7UTS - chains A and I of the 10 polymer chains in the assembly; structure by electron microscopy, 3.60 A resolution.

== Chain A (and I) ==
Molecule: Capsid protein VP1
From: Canis lupus familiaris
Notes: chain I of this document is another copy of the same molecule, construct and numbering; everything in this record applies to it too
UniProt: Q11213 (CAPSD_PAVCB); residues 37-584 here correspond to UniProt positions 180-727 (UniProt number = residue number + 143)
Chain sequence (548 residues; row label = number of the first residue in the row):
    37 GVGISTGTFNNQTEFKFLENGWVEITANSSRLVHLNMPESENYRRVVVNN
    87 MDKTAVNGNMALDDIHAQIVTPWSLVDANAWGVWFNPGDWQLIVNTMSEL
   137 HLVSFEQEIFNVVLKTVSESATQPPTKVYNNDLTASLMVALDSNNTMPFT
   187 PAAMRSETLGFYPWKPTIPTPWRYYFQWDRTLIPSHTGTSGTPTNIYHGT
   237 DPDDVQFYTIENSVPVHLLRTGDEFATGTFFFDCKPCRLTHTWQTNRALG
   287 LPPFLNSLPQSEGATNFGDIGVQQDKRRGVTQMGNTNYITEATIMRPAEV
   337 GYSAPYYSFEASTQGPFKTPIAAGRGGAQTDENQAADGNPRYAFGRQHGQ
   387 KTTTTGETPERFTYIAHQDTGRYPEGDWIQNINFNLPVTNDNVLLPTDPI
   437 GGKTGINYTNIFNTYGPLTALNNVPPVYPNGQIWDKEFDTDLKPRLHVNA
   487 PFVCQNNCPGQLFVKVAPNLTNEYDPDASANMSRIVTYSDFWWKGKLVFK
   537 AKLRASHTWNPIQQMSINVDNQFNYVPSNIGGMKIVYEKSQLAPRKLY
Disordered / not traced: 37-44, 156-161, 362-371 (chain I: 156-161, 358-375, 405-407, 457-460, 582-584)
Disulfides: C490-C494

== Chain A / chain I interface ==
Pairs across the interface (73):
  F51(A) - S542(I)
  F53(A) - G57(I)
  F53(A) - L539(I)  hydrophobic
  G57(A) - F53(I)
  N122(A) - W545(I)
  P123(A) - W545(I)
  G124(A) - S542(I)
  G124(A) - W545(I)  hydrogen bond (backbone-backbone)
  G124(A) - N546(I)
  D125(A) - S542(I)  hydrogen bond
  Q127(A) - P547(I)
  Q127(A) - I548(I)  hydrogen bond (side chain-backbone)
  Q127(A) - Q550(I)
  L128(A) - R540(I)
  N131(A) - Q550(I)
  T132(A) - T132(I)
  P199(A) - W545(I)
  W200(A) - W545(I)  hydrophobic
  Q296(A) - I566(I)
  S297(A) - N565(I)
  S297(A) - I566(I)
  E298(A) - K387(I)  salt bridge
  E298(A) - I566(I)
  G299(A) - N565(I)
  N302(A) - N565(I)  hydrogen bond (backbone-side chain)
  K387(A) - E298(I)  salt bridge
  T389(A) - E298(I)  hydrogen bond
  L539(A) - F53(I)  hydrophobic
  R540(A) - Q127(I)
  R540(A) - L128(I)
  S542(A) - T49(I)
  S542(A) - G124(I)
  S542(A) - D125(I)  hydrogen bond
  T544(A) - N122(I)
  T544(A) - G124(I)
  W545(A) - N122(I)
  W545(A) - P123(I)
  W545(A) - G124(I)  hydrogen bond (backbone-backbone)
  W545(A) - P199(I)
  W545(A) - W200(I)  hydrophobic
  W545(A) - M569(I)
  N546(A) - G124(I)
  N546(A) - Y561(I)
  P547(A) - Q127(I)
  P547(A) - M551(I)  hydrophobic
  P547(A) - I553(I)
  P547(A) - Y561(I)
  I548(A) - Q127(I)  hydrogen bond (backbone-side chain)
  I548(A) - S552(I)
  I548(A) - I553(I)
  Q549(A) - I553(I)
  Q550(A) - Q127(I)
  Q550(A) - N131(I)  hydrogen bond
  Q550(A) - Q550(I)
  Q550(A) - M551(I)
  Q550(A) - S552(I)
  M551(A) - Q550(I)  hydrogen bond (backbone-side chain)
  S552(A) - I548(I)
  S552(A) - Q550(I)
  I553(A) - P547(I)
  I553(A) - I548(I)
  I553(A) - Q549(I)
  Y561(A) - W545(I)
  Y561(A) - P547(I)
  S564(A) - E298(I)  hydrogen bond
  N565(A) - P295(I)
  N565(A) - S297(I)  hydrogen bond (side chain-backbone)
  N565(A) - E298(I)  hydrogen bond (side chain-backbone)
  N565(A) - G299(I)  hydrogen bond (side chain-backbone)
  I566(A) - P295(I)
  I566(A) - Q296(I)
  I566(A) - S297(I)
  M569(A) - W545(I)
Also at the interface, not in a pair above, chain A (44 interface residues in all): L54, N56, Y198, P295, V562, I571
Also at the interface, not in a pair above, chain I (42 interface residues in all): F51, L54, F197, Y198, N302, A541, T544

== In short ==
44 residues of chain A and 42 residues of chain I are in contact; the contacts include 14 hydrogen bonds and 2
salt bridges. Polar contacts include E298(A)-K387(I), D125(A)-S542(I) and Q127(A)-I548(I).
Chain A and chain I are both Capsid protein VP1 (Canis lupus familiaris); the structure, CPV Total-Fab
Polyclonal A Site Fab, was determined by electron microscopy (same publication as 7UTP, 7UTR, 7UTU and 7UTV).
